Entry 8ZPK (electron microscopy, 3.21 A resolution); this record covers chains A and D of the 8 polymer chains in the assembly.

# Chain A
Protein: Origin recognition complex subunit 1
Source organism: Saccharomyces cerevisiae S288C
UniProt: P54784 (ORC1_YEAST); residues 1-914 here = UniProt positions 1-914
Amino-acid sequence (914 residues; numbered 1 to 914; the number before each row is that of its first residue):
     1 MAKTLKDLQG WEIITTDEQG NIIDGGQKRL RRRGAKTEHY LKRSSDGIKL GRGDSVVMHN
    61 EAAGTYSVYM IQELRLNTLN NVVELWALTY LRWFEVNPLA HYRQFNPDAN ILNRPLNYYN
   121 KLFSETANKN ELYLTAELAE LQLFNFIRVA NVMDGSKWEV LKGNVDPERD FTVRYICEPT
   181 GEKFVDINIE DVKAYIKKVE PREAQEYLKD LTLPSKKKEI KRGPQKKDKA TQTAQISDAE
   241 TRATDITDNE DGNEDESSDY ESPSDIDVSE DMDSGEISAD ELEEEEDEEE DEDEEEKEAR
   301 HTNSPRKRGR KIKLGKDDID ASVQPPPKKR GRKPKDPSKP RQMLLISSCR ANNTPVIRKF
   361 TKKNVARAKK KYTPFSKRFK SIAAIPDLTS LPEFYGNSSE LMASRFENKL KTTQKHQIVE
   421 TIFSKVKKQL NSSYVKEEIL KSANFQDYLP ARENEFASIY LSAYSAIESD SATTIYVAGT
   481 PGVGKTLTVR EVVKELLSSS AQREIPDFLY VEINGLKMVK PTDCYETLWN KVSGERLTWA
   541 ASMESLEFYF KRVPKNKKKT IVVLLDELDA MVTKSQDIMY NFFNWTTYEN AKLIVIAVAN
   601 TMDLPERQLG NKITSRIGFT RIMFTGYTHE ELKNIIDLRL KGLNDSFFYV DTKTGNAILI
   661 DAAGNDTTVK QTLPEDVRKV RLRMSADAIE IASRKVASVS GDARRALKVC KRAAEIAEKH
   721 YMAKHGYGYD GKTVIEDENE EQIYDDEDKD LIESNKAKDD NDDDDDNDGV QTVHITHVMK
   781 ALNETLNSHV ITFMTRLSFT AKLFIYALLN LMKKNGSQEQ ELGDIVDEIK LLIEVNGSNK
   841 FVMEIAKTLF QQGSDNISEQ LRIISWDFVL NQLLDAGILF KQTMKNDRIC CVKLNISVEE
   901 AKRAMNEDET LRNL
Disordered / not traced: 1-354, 435-447, 661-675, 731-768
Curated features (UniProtKB/Swiss-Prot):
  - binding site (ATP): Val435, Gly479 to Leu487, Glu567, Asn600, Arg704, Gly726 to Thr733
  - binding site (Mg(2+)): Asp566, Glu567
  - modified residue: Ser237 (Phosphoserine)

# Chain D
Protein: Origin recognition complex subunit 4
Source organism: Saccharomyces cerevisiae S288C
UniProt: P54791 (ORC4_YEAST); numbering as in UniProt (aligned over 1-529)
Amino-acid sequence (529 residues; each row starts with the number of its first residue):
     1 MTISEARLSP QVNLLPIKRH SNEEVEETAA ILKKRTIDNE KCKDSDPGFG SLQRRLLQQL
    61 YGTLPTDEKI IFTYLQDCQQ EIDRIIKQSI IQKESHSVIL VGPRQSYKTY LLDYELSLLQ
   121 QSYKEQFITI RLNGFIHSEQ TAINGIATQL EQQLQKIHGS EEKIDDTSLE TISSGSLTEV
   181 FEKILLLLDS TTKTRNEDSG EVDRESITKI TVVFIFDEID TFAGPVRQTL LYNLFDMVEH
   241 SRVPVCIFGC TTKLNILEYL EKRVKSRFSQ RVIYMPQIQN LDDMVDAVRN LLTVRSEISP
   301 WVSQWNETLE KELSDPRSNL NRHIRMNFET FRSLPTLKNS IIPLVATSKN FGSLCTAIKS
   361 CSFLDIYNKN QLSNNLTGRL QSLSDLELAI LISAARVALR AKDGSFNFNL AYAEYEKMIK
   421 AINSRIPTVA PTTNVGTGQS TFSIDNTIKL WLKKDVKNVW ENLVQLDFFT EKSAVGLRDN
   481 ATAAFYASNY QFQGTMIPFD LRSYQMQIIL QELRRIIPKS NMYYSWTQL
Disordered / not traced: 1-45, 159-170, 191-205, 427-445
Curated features (UniProtKB/Swiss-Prot):
  - modified residue: Ser9 (Phosphoserine)

# How chain A and chain D interact
Residue-residue contacts (111; chain A residue first):
  Ala366(A) - Gly175(D)
  Ala368(A) - Glu179(D)
  Phe406(A) - Ile172(D)  hydrophobic
  Phe406(A) - Lys183(D)
  Phe406(A) - Leu186(D)  hydrophobic
  Phe406(A) - Leu187(D)
  Lys409(A) - His158(D)  hydrogen bond (backbone-side chain)
  Leu410(A) - Leu154(D)  hydrophobic
  Leu410(A) - Lys209(D)
  Leu410(A) - Ile210(D)
  Leu410(A) - Val243(D)  hydrophobic
  Lys411(A) - Ile207(D)
  Lys411(A) - Thr208(D)
  Lys411(A) - Lys209(D)
  Lys411(A) - Ile210(D)
  Thr412(A) - Glu125(D)
  Thr412(A) - Ile207(D)
  Thr412(A) - Thr208(D)  hydrogen bond (backbone-backbone)
  Thr412(A) - Lys209(D)
  Thr413(A) - Ser206(D)  hydrogen bond (side chain-backbone)
  Thr413(A) - Ile207(D)
  Gln414(A) - Gln126(D)
  Gln414(A) - Ser206(D)  hydrogen bond (backbone-backbone)
  Gln414(A) - Thr208(D)  hydrogen bond (backbone-side chain)
  Lys415(A) - Ser206(D)
  Ile418(A) - Ile91(D)
  Val419(A) - Gln92(D)  hydrogen bond (backbone-side chain)
  Lys427(A) - Gln88(D)
  Lys427(A) - Glu94(D)  salt bridge
  Ser432(A) - Glu239(D)  hydrogen bond
  Ser432(A) - His240(D)  hydrogen bond (backbone-side chain)
  Ser433(A) - His240(D)
  Leu516(A) - Thr229(D)  hydrogen bond (backbone-side chain)
  Leu516(A) - Tyr232(D)  hydrophobic
  Leu516(A) - Asn233(D)  hydrogen bond (backbone-side chain)
  Lys517(A) - Phe181(D)
  Lys517(A) - Asp189(D)  salt bridge
  Lys517(A) - Asn233(D)
  Lys517(A) - Asp236(D)  salt bridge
  Val519(A) - Phe181(D)  hydrophobic
  Asp523(A) - Thr178(D)  hydrogen bond
  Arg536(A) - Glu179(D)  salt bridge
  Glu567(A) - Arg263(D)  salt bridge
  Asp569(A) - Arg263(D)  salt bridge
  Asp702(A) - Ser266(D)
  Arg704(A) - Ser266(D)
  Arg704(A) - Arg267(D)
  Arg705(A) - Lys265(D)
  Arg705(A) - Gln270(D)
  Lys708(A) - Glu239(D)  salt bridge
  Lys708(A) - Phe268(D)
  Arg712(A) - Arg271(D)
  Glu715(A) - Arg84(D)  salt bridge
  Glu715(A) - Gln88(D)
  Glu718(A) - Gln88(D)
  Lys719(A) - Arg84(D)
  Met722(A) - Arg84(D)
  Tyr729(A) - Arg84(D)  hydrogen bond
  Tyr729(A) - Lys87(D)
  Asp730(A) - Ile91(D)
  His789(A) - Leu254(D)
  His789(A) - Tyr274(D)
  Val790(A) - Leu254(D)  hydrophobic
  Phe793(A) - Leu254(D)  hydrophobic
  Phe793(A) - Gln277(D)
  Arg796(A) - Gln277(D)
  Arg796(A) - Gln279(D)
  Arg796(A) - Arg332(D)  hydrogen bond (backbone-side chain)
  Leu797(A) - Arg332(D)
  Ser798(A) - Glu329(D)  hydrogen bond (side chain-backbone)
  Ser798(A) - Thr330(D)  hydrogen bond (side chain-backbone)
  Phe799(A) - Glu329(D)
  Thr800(A) - Glu329(D)
  Thr800(A) - Thr330(D)
  Lys830(A) - Arg515(D)
  Thr848(A) - Met326(D)
  Gln852(A) - Met326(D)
  Gln852(A) - Asn368(D)
  Ser854(A) - Asp365(D)
  Asn856(A) - Lys369(D)
  Ser858(A) - Gln381(D)  hydrogen bond
  Glu859(A) - Ile516(D)
  Gln860(A) - Leu372(D)
  Gln860(A) - Asn375(D)  hydrogen bond
  Gln860(A) - Thr377(D)
  Leu861(A) - Leu376(D)  hydrophobic
  Leu861(A) - Thr377(D)
  Leu861(A) - Ile516(D)  hydrophobic
  Arg862(A) - Leu376(D)
  Ile864(A) - Thr330(D)
  Ile864(A) - Leu372(D)  hydrophobic
  Ser865(A) - Thr330(D)  hydrogen bond (side chain-backbone)
  Ser865(A) - Phe331(D)
  Phe868(A) - Phe331(D)  hydrophobic
  Asp875(A) - Thr252(D)
  Asp875(A) - Lys253(D)
  Ala876(A) - Thr252(D)
  Ala876(A) - Lys253(D)
  Ala876(A) - Leu254(D)  hydrogen bond (backbone-backbone)
  Thr883(A) - Val475(D)
  Thr883(A) - Asp479(D)
  Lys885(A) - Ala474(D)  hydrogen bond (backbone-backbone)
  Lys885(A) - Gly476(D)
  Lys885(A) - Gln507(D)
  Asn886(A) - Thr470(D)  hydrogen bond
  Asn886(A) - Met506(D)  hydrogen bond (side chain-backbone)
  Asn886(A) - Gln507(D)
  Asp887(A) - Gln507(D)
  Arg888(A) - Ile509(D)
  Arg888(A) - Glu512(D)  salt bridge
  Ile889(A) - Gln505(D)
Also at the interface, not in a pair above, chain A (79 interface residues in all): Lys370, Met402, Arg405, Pro481, Asn514, Gly515, Met518, Ala570, Asn600, Lys711, Glu784, Thr792, Phe841, Ile845, Gly853, Ile857, Met884
Also at the interface, not in a pair above, chain D (82 interface residues in all): Arg104, Tyr123, Thr171, Ser176, Leu177, Leu185, Arg227, Lys262, Ser269, Ile278, Arg322, Phe328, Ser333

# Overview
Chain A and chain D form an interface of 79 and 82 residues respectively, with 22 hydrogen bonds and 9 salt
bridges. Among the polar pairs are Lys427(A)-Glu94(D), Lys517(A)-Asp189(D) and Lys517(A)-Asp236(D). From
UniProt: 21 ATP-binding residues and Mg2+-binding residues Asp566(A) and Glu567(A) on chain A.
Here chain A is Origin recognition complex subunit 1 and chain D is Origin recognition complex subunit 4, both
from Saccharomyces cerevisiae S288C. Entry 8ZPK (Cryo-EM structure of origin recognition complex (Orc6 with
residues 1 to 270 deleted) with ARS1 DNA ...) was determined by electron microscopy, deposited together with
8ZP4 and 8ZP5.
